PDB entry 4CN3 | X-ray diffraction, 2.35 A resolution | chains C and G of the 4 polymer chains in the assembly

[Chain C]
Molecule: Retinoic acid receptor rxr-alpha
Organism: Homo sapiens
Notes: fragment: dna-binding domain, residues 130-212
Reference sequence: P19793 (RXRA_HUMAN); residues 130-212 here = UniProt positions 130-212
Chain sequence (87 residues; each row starts with the number of its first residue):
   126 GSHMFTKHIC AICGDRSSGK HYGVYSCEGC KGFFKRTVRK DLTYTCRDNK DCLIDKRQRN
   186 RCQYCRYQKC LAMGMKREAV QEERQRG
Not modelled in the structure: 210-212
Sequence notes: expression tag (126-129)
Ion coordination: Zn2+ site 1: Cys135, Cys138, Cys152, Cys155; Zn2+ site 2: Cys171, Cys177, Cys187, Cys190
Swiss-Prot annotation at these positions:
  - DNA-binding region: Cys135 to Met200 (Nuclear receptor)
  - zinc finger (NR C4-type): Cys135 to Cys155, Cys171 to Cys195
  - region: Lys160 to Lys165 (Nuclear localization signal), Lys201 to Gly212 (Hinge)
  - binding site (Zn(2+)): Cys135, Cys138, Cys152, Cys155, Cys171, Cys177, Cys187, Cys190
  - modified residue: Lys145 (N6-acetyllysine)
  - mutagenesis: His133 to Lys156 (Abolishes acetylation by EP300), Lys145 (K145R: Abolishes acetylation by EP300, DNA binding and transcriptional activity. Impairs interaction with EP300), Phe158 to Phe159 (Abolishes nuclear export), Lys160 to Lys165 (Abolishes nuclear localization and transcriptional activity)
From the paper describing this entry:
  - binding site for the 17-nt DNA strand: Lys156

[Chain G]
Molecule: 17-nt DNA strand
Sequence (17 nucleotides; numbered 1 to 17; the number before each row is that of its first residue):
     1 CTAGTTCAAA GTTCACA

[How chain C and chain G interact]
Pairs across the interface - 17 pairs, chain C then chain G:
  Lys145(C) - DA9(G)  hydrogen bond to the phosphate
  His146(C) - DA10(G)  phosphate contact
  Tyr147(C) - DA10(G)  hydrogen bond to the phosphate
  Tyr147(C) - DG11(G)  hydrogen bond to the phosphate
  Lys156(C) - DG11(G)  hydrogen bond to the base
  Lys160(C) - DT12(G)  base contact
  Lys160(C) - DT13(G)  base contact
  Arg164(C) - DG11(G)  salt bridge to the phosphate
  Arg164(C) - DT12(G)  salt bridge to the phosphate
  Ala204(C) - DA10(G)  sugar contact
  Val205(C) - DG11(G)  phosphate contact
  Gln206(C) - DA10(G)  sugar contact
  Gln206(C) - DG11(G)  hydrogen bond to the phosphate
  Glu208(C) - DT12(G)  phosphate contact
  Arg209(C) - DA10(G)  sugar contact
  Arg209(C) - DG11(G)  sugar contact
  Arg209(C) - DT12(G)  hydrogen bond to the phosphate
Interface residues without a listed pair, chain C (15 interface residues in all): Gly144, Gly148, Glu153, Glu207

[In short]
Chain C and chain G form an interface of 15 and 5 residues respectively; the contacts include 6 hydrogen bonds
and 2 salt bridges. Polar contacts include Lys156(C)-DG11(G), Lys145(C)-DA9(G) and Tyr147(C)-DA10(G). From the
paper: a binding site for the 17-nt DNA strand at Lys156(C).
Chain C is Retinoic acid receptor rxr-alpha (Homo sapiens) and chain G is a 17-nt DNA strand; the structure,
Crystal Structure of the Human Retinoid X Receptor DNA-Binding Domain Bound to the Human Gde1SpA Response ...,
was determined by X-ray diffraction (same publication as 4CN5 and 4CN7).
